PDB entry 4Z2D | X-ray diffraction, 3.38 A resolution | chains A and F of the 8 polymer chains in the assembly

Chain A:
Name: DNA gyrase subunit A
Source organism: Streptococcus pneumoniae
Notes: EC 5.99.1.3
UniProtKB: Q9R867 (Q9R867_STREE); residue numbers follow UniProt; this construct covers 1-493
Chain sequence (499 residues; numbered 1 to 499; the number before each row is that of its first residue):
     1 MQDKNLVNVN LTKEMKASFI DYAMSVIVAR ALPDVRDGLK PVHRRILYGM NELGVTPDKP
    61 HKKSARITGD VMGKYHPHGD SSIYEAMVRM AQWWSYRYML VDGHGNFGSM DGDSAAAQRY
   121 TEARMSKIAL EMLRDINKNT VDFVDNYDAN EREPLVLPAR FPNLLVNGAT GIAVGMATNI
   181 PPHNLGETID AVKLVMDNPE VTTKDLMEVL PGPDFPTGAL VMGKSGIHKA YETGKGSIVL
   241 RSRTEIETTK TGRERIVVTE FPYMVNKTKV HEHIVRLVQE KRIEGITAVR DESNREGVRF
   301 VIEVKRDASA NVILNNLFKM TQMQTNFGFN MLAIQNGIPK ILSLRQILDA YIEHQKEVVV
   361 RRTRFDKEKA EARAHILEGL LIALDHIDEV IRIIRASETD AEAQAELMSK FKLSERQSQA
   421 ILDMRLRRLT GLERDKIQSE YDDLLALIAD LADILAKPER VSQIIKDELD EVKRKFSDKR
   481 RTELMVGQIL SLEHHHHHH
Disordered / not traced: 1, 487-499
Sequence notes: expression tag (494-499)

Chain F:
Molecule: Symmetrized E-site DNA
Sequence (19 nucleotides; each row starts with the number of its first residue):
     1 GATCATACAA CGTAATACG
Disordered / not traced: 12-19

How chain A and chain F interact:
Residue-residue contacts - 10 pairs, chain A then chain F:
  Ala117(A) - DG1(F)  sugar contact
  Arg119(A) - DG1(F)  phosphate contact
  Ile172(A) - DC8(F)  base contact
  Ile172(A) - DA9(F)  base contact
  Ala173(A) - DC8(F)  sugar contact
  Val174(A) - DC8(F)  phosphate contact
  Gly175(A) - DC8(F)  phosphate contact
  Gly175(A) - DA9(F)  hydrogen bond to the phosphate
  Met176(A) - DA9(F)  sugar contact
  Ala177(A) - DA9(F)  sugar contact
Also at the interface, not in a pair above, chain A (10 interface residues in all): Phe19, Tyr22
Also at the interface, not in a pair above, chain F (4 interface residues in all): DA7

In short:
10 residues of chain A and 4 residues of chain F are in contact, with 1 hydrogen bond. Its one hydrogen-bonded
contact is Gly175(A)-DA9(F).
Here chain A is DNA gyrase subunit A (Streptococcus pneumoniae) and chain F is Symmetrized E-site DNA. Entry
4Z2D (Quinolone(Levofloxacin)-DNA cleavage complex of gyrase from S. pneumoniae) was determined by X-ray
diffraction.
